6SXI - chains H and B of the 4 polymer chains in the assembly; structure by X-ray diffraction, 1.85 A resolution.

# Chain H
Name: Fab heavy chain
Organism: Mus musculus
Notes: antibody fragment or engineered binder
Sequence (218 residues; each row starts with the number of its first residue; a row labelled like 82A-82C holds insertion residues (82A, then the next letters in order)):
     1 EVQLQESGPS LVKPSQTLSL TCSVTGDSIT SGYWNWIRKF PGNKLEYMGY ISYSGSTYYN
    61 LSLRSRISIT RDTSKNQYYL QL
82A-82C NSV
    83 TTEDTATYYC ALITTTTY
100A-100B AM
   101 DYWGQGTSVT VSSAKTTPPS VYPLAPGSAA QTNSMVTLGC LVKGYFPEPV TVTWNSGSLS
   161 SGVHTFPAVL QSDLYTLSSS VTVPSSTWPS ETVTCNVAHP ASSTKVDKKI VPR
Disordered / not traced: 127-132
Disulfide bonds: Cys22-Cys92, Cys140-Cys195

# Chain B
Name: Single chain Fv - light chain
Organism: Mus musculus
Sequence (108 residues; row label = number of the first residue in the row; numbers below 1 keep their minus sign (Gly-2 is residue -2)):
    -2 GASDIVMTQS PKFMSTSVGD RVSITCKASQ NVRTAVAWYQ QKPGQSPKAL IYLASSRHTG
    58 VPDRFTGSGS GTDFTLTISN VQSEDLADYF CLQHWNYPYT FGGGTKLE

# How chain H and chain B interact
Contacting residue pairs (6; chain H residue first):
  Thr57(H) - Tyr49(B)  hydrogen bond (backbone-side chain)
  Tyr58(H) - Leu50(B)  hydrophobic
  Leu61(H) - Thr31(B)
  Arg64(H) - Leu50(B)  hydrogen bond (side chain-backbone)
  Arg64(H) - Ser52(B)
  Arg64(H) - Ser53(B)  hydrogen bond
Interface residues without a listed pair, chain H (5 interface residues in all): Ser56
Interface residues without a listed pair, chain B (6 interface residues in all): Thr56

# Summary
5 residues of chain H and 6 residues of chain B are in contact, with 3 hydrogen bonds. Among the polar pairs
are Thr57(H)-Tyr49(B), Arg64(H)-Leu50(B) and Arg64(H)-Ser53(B).
Chain H is Fab heavy chain and chain B is Single chain Fv - light chain, both from Mus musculus; the
structure, Antibody-anti-idiotype complex: AP33 Fab (hepatitis C virus E2 antibody) - B2.1A scFv
(anti-idiotype), was determined by X-ray diffraction.
